8IGR - chains L and N of the 12 polymer chains in the assembly; structure by electron microscopy, 3.10 A resolution.

Chain L:
Protein: RNA polymerase sigma factor RpoD
Organism: Escherichia coli (strain K12)
UniProt: P00579 (RPOD_ECOLI); residue numbers follow UniProt; this construct covers 1-613
Sequence (613 residues; each row starts with the number of its first residue):
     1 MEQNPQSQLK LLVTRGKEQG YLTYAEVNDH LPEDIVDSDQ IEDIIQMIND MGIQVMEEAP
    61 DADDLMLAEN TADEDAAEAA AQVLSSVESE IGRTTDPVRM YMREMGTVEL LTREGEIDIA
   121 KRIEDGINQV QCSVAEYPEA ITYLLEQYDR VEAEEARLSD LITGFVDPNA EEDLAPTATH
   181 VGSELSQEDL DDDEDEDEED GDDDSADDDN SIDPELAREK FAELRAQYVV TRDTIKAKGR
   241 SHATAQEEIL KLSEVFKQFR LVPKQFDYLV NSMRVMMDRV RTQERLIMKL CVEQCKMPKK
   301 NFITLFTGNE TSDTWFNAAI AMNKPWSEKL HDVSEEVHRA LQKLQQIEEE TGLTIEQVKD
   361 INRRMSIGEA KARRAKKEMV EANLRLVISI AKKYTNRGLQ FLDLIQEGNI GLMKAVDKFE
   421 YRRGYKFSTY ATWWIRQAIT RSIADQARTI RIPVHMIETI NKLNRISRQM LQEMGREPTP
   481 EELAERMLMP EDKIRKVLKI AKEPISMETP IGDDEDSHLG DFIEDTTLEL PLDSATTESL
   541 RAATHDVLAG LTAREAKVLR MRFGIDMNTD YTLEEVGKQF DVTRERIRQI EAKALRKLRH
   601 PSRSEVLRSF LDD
Disordered / not traced: 1-91, 154-364, 612-613
UniProt features mapped onto this chain:
  - DNA-binding region: Leu573 to Ala592 (H-T-H motif)
  - region: Arg584 to Arg599 (Interaction with anti-sigma factors)
  - motif: Asp403 to Gln406 (Interaction with polymerase core subunit RpoC)
  - site: Arg562 (Interaction with anti-sigma factors)
  - mutagenesis: Ala553 (A553D: Disrupts the interaction with Escherichia phage lambda antitermination protein Q), Arg596 (R596D/E: 2-fold reduction in activation of class II Crp-dependent promoters)

Chain N:
Molecule: nontemplate strand DNA
Sequence (85 nucleotides; row label = number of the first residue in the row):
     1 CTCTCGATTC GTAGAGCCTC GTTGCGTTTG TTTGCACGAA CCATATGTAA GTATTTCCTT
    61 AGATAACAAT TGATTGAATG TATGC
Disordered / not traced: 1-16, 78-85

Chain L / chain N interface:
Contacting residue pairs (59):
  Val98(L) with DT56(N), base contact
  Arg99(L) with DT56(N), base contact
  Met102(L) with DT56(N), base contact
  Met105(L) with DT55(N), sugar contact
  Gly106(L) with DT55(N), base contact
  Leu110(L) with DT54(N), sugar contact
  Ala382(L) with DT54(N), base contact
  Asn383(L) with DT54(N), base contact
  Arg385(L) with DT54(N), base contact; DT55(N), salt bridge to the phosphate
  Leu386(L) with DT54(N), hydrogen bond to the base
  Ile388(L) with DT55(N), sugar contact
  Ser389(L) with DT54(N), sugar contact; DT55(N), phosphate contact
  Lys392(L) with DT56(N), salt bridge to the phosphate; DC57(N), phosphate contact
  Phe401(L) with DT56(N), sugar contact
  Lys418(L) with DA50(N), base contact
  Phe419(L) with DA50(N), base contact
  Glu420(L) with DA50(N), hydrogen bond to the base
  Arg423(L) with DA50(N), hydrogen bond to the base
  Tyr425(L) with DA50(N), phosphate contact; DG51(N), hydrogen bond to the phosphate; DT52(N), phosphate contact
  Lys426(L) with DT52(N), hydrogen bond to the phosphate; DA53(N), salt bridge to the phosphate
  Ser428(L) with DA53(N), hydrogen bond to the phosphate; DT54(N), hydrogen bond to the base
  Thr429(L) with DG51(N), phosphate contact; DT52(N), base contact; DA53(N), base contact
  Tyr430(L) with DA49(N), sugar contact; DA50(N), stacking on the base
  Thr432(L) with DA53(N), hydrogen bond to the base
  Trp433(L) with DA49(N), base contact; DA50(N), sugar contact
  Trp434(L) with DT48(N), phosphate contact
  Gln437(L) with DT48(N), hydrogen bond to the base; DA49(N), base contact
  Arg441(L) with DT46(N), base contact; DG47(N), hydrogen bond to the base; DT48(N), base contact
  Arg451(L) with DA45(N), salt bridge to the phosphate
  Pro453(L) with DT44(N), phosphate contact; DA45(N), phosphate contact
  Val454(L) with DT46(N), base contact
  His455(L) with DA43(N), sugar contact; DT44(N), salt bridge to the phosphate
  Val582(L) with DG26(N), phosphate contact
  Thr583(L) with DG26(N), hydrogen bond to the phosphate; DT27(N), base contact
  Glu585(L) with DT27(N), base contact
  Arg586(L) with DG24(N), salt bridge to the phosphate; DC25(N), salt bridge to the phosphate; DG26(N), phosphate contact
  Gln589(L) with DC25(N), base contact; DG26(N), hydrogen bond to the base
  Lys593(L) with DT23(N), sugar contact; DG24(N), salt bridge to the phosphate
Other interface residues (no listed pair), chain L (40 interface residues in all): Lys493, Ile590

In short:
The interface between chain L and chain N involves 40 residues on one side and 20 on the other; the contacts
include 12 hydrogen bonds, 8 salt bridges and 1 aromatic stacking contact. Among the polar pairs are
Leu386(L)-DT54(N), Glu420(L)-DA50(N) and Arg423(L)-DA50(N).
Here chain L is RNA polymerase sigma factor RpoD (Escherichia coli (strain K12)) and chain N is nontemplate
strand DNA. Entry 8IGR (Cryo-EM structure of CII-dependent transcription activation complex) was determined by
electron microscopy (same publication as 8IGS).
